Entry 3MU3 (X-ray diffraction, 2.40 A resolution); this record covers chain A.

[Chain A]
Molecule: Protein MD-1
Source organism: Gallus gallus
Reference sequence: Q90890 (LY86_CHICK); numbering as in UniProt (aligned over 21-160)
Chain sequence (151 residues; numbered 17 to 167; the number before each row is that of its first residue):
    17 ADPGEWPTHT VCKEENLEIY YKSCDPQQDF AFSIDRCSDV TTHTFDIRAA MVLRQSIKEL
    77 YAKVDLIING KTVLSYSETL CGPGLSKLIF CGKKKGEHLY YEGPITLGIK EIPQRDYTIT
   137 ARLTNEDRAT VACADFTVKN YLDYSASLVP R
Unresolved in the structure: 17-20, 161-167
Sequence notes: expression tag (17-20, 161-167)
Cystine bridges: Cys28-Cys53, Cys40-Cys149, Cys97-Cys107
Small-molecule neighbours: LP4 / LP5: Ile35, Phe46, Phe48, Phe61, Ala65, Ala78, Val80, Leu90, Tyr92, Glu94, Leu96, Lys103, Leu104, Phe106, Tyr117, Pro120, Ile121, Thr122, Leu123, Gly124, Ile125, Pro129, Ile135, Ala137, Leu139, Ala148, Cys149, Ala150, Phe152, Val154

[Summary]
Chain A binds LP4 / LP5.
Chain A is Protein MD-1 (Gallus gallus); the structure, Crystal structure of chicken MD-1 complexed with lipid
IVa, was determined by X-ray diffraction (same publication as 3MTX).
